Entry 1SEB (X-ray diffraction, 2.70 A resolution); this record covers chains A and C of the 8 polymer chains in the assembly.

== Chain A ==
Protein: HLA class II histocompatibility antigen
From: Homo sapiens
Notes: fragment: extracellular domain
Reference sequence: P01903 (2DRA_HUMAN); residues 1-181 here correspond to UniProt positions 26-206 (UniProt number = residue number + 25)
Sequence (181 residues; row label = number of the first residue in the row):
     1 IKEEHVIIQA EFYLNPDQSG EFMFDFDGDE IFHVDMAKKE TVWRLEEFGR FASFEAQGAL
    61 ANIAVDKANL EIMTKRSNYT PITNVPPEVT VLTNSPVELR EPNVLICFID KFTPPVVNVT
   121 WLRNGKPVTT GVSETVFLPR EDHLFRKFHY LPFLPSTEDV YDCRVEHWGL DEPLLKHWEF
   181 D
Disulfide bonds: Cys107-Cys163
Curated features (UniProtKB/Swiss-Prot):
  - region: Glu179 to Asp181 (Connecting peptide)
  - site: Gln9 (Self- and pathogen-derived peptide antigen), Gly49 (Self-peptide antigen), Phe51 (Self- and pathogen-derived peptide antigen), Ala52 (Self-peptide antigen), Ser53 (Self- and pathogen-derived peptide antigen), Glu55 (Pathogen-derived peptide antigen), Asn62 (Self- and pathogen-derived peptide antigen), Asn69 (Pathogen-derived peptide antigen), Arg76 (Self- and pathogen-derived peptide antigen)
  - glycosylation (N-linked (GlcNAc...) asparagine): Asn78, Asn118

== Chain C ==
Protein: Endogenous peptide model, poly-ala
From: Homo sapiens
Sequence (13 residues; numbered 1 to 13; the number before each row is that of its first residue; X marks 13 residues of unknown identity (built as UNK)):
     1 XXXXXXXXXX XXX

== Chain A / chain C interface ==
Chain A residues in contact with chain C, 14 residues: Gln9, Glu11, Phe22, Phe24, Phe51, Ala52, Ser53, Phe54, Asn62, Val65, Asp66, Asn69, Ile72, Arg76

== Overview ==
No residue of chain A is in contact with chain C.
Here chain A is HLA class II histocompatibility antigen and chain C is Endogenous peptide model, poly-ala,
both from Homo sapiens. Entry 1SEB (Complex of the human MHC class II glycoprotein HLA-DR1 and the bacterial
superantigen seb) was determined by X-ray diffraction.
